Entry 6JHR (electron microscopy, 3.68 A resolution); this record covers chains C and D of the 5 polymer chains in the assembly.

Chain C:
Molecule: VP3
Organism: Human hepatitis A virus Hu/Australia/HM175/1976
Chain sequence (246 residues; each row starts with the number of its first residue):
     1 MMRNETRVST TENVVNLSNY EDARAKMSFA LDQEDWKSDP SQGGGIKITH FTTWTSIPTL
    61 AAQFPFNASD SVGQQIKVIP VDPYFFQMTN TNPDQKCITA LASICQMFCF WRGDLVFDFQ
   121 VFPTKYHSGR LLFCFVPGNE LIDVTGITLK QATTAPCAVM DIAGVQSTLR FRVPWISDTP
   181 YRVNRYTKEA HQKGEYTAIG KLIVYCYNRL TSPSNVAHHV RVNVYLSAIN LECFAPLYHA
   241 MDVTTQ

Chain D:
Molecule: FAB Light Chain
Organism: Mus musculus
Notes: antibody fragment or engineered binder
Chain sequence (213 residues; row label = number of the first residue in the row):
     1 DIVLTQSPAI MSASPGERVT MTCSAHQYVS YMHWYQQKSG TSPKRWIYDT SRLADAIPQR
    61 FSGRGSGTSY SLTISSMEAE DAATYYCQQW QSNPYTFGGG TKLEIKRADA APTVSIFPPS
   121 SEQLTSGGAS VVCFLNNFYP KDINVKWKID GSERQNGVLN SWTDQDSKDS TYSMSSTLTL
   181 TKDEYERHNS YTCEATHKTS TSPIVKSFNR NEC
Disulfide bonds: C23-C87, C133-C193

Chain C / chain D interface:
Residue-residue contacts - 8 pairs, chain C then chain D:
  A68(C) - D55(D)
  S69(C) - R45(D)
  S69(C) - D55(D)
  D70(C) - D55(D)
  S71(C) - Y48(D)
  V72(C) - R52(D)
  R209(C) - R52(D)
  R209(C) - D55(D)  salt bridge
From the paper, about this interface:
  - epitope / paratope residues, chain C: A68(C), S69(C), D70(C), S71(C)
  - epitope / paratope residues, chain D: Y48(D), R52(D), D55(D)

Overview:
Chain C and chain D form an interface of 6 and 4 residues respectively; the contacts include 1 salt bridge.
Its one salt-bridged contact is R209(C)-D55(D). From the paper: epitope/paratope residues A68(C), S69(C) and
Y48(D) among others.
Here chain C is VP3 (Human hepatitis A virus Hu/Australia/HM175/1976) and chain D is FAB Light Chain (Mus
musculus). Entry 6JHR (The cryo-EM structure of HAV bound to a neutralizing antibody-F6) was determined by
electron microscopy (same publication as 6JHQ, 6JHS and 6JHT).
